PDB entry 6SU0 | X-ray diffraction, 1.98 A resolution | chains A and C of the 6 polymer chains in the assembly

== Chain A (and C) ==
Molecule: Fucose-binding lectin protein
Source organism: Ralstonia solanacearum
Notes: chain C of this document is another copy of the same molecule, construct and numbering; everything in this record applies to it too
Reference sequence: A0A0S4TLR1 (A0A0S4TLR1_RALSL); residues 2-90 here correspond to UniProt positions 3-91 (UniProt number = residue number + 1)
Chain sequence (89 residues; each row starts with the number of its first residue):
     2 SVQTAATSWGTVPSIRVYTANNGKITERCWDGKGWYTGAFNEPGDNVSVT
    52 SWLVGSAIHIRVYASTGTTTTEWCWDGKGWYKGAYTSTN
Differences from the reference sequence: conflict Lys79 (Asn80 in A0A0S4TLR1), Tyr82 (Thr83 in A0A0S4TLR1), Ser88 (Ala89 in A0A0S4TLR1)
Modified positions: Lys25, Lys34, Lys79, Lys83 (N-dimethyl-lysine; MLY)
Residues lining bound ligands:
  - methyl alpha-L-fucopyranoside (MFU), molecule 1: Trp10, Arg17, Tyr19, Glu28, Cys30, Tyr37, Gly39, Ala40, Phe41, Ile59, Ile61, Trp76, Trp81
  - methyl alpha-L-fucopyranoside (MFU), molecule 2: Pro14, Ile16, Trp31, Trp36
  - methyl alpha-L-fucopyranoside (MFU), molecule 3: Trp53, Arg62, Tyr64, Glu73, Cys75, Tyr82, Gly84, Ala85, Tyr86
  - QQ7 (cucurbit[7]uril), molecule 1: Asp32, Lys34, Gly35, Tyr37
  - QQ7, molecule 2: Asp77, Lys79, Gly80, Tyr82

== Chain A / chain C interface ==
Pairs across the interface (42; chain A residue first):
  Asp46(A) - Ser2(C)
  Asn47(A) - Val3(C)
  Asn47(A) - Gln4(C)
  Asn47(A) - Thr5(C)
  Ser49(A) - Thr5(C)
  Ser49(A) - Ala6(C)
  Ser49(A) - Ala7(C)
  Val50(A) - Ala7(C)
  Thr51(A) - Thr8(C)
  Thr51(A) - Ser9(C)  hydrogen bond
  Ser52(A) - Ser9(C)
  Trp53(A) - Ser9(C)
  Trp53(A) - Gly11(C)
  Trp53(A) - Pro14(C)  hydrophobic
  Trp53(A) - Ile16(C)  hydrophobic
  Val55(A) - Thr12(C)
  Tyr64(A) - Ala7(C)  hydrophobic
  Tyr64(A) - Ile16(C)
  Tyr64(A) - Val18(C)  hydrophobic
  Tyr64(A) - Trp36(C)
  Ser66(A) - Ser2(C)
  Ser66(A) - Val3(C)
  Ser66(A) - Thr5(C)
  Gly68(A) - Ser2(C)
  Gly68(A) - Val3(C)  hydrogen bond (backbone-backbone)
  Thr69(A) - Val3(C)
  Thr69(A) - Asn22(C)
  Thr71(A) - Val3(C)
  Thr71(A) - Thr5(C)
  Glu73(A) - Trp36(C)
  Ala85(A) - Trp36(C)
  Tyr86(A) - Val18(C)
  Tyr86(A) - Thr20(C)
  Tyr86(A) - Arg29(C)
  Tyr86(A) - Trp36(C)
  Thr87(A) - Arg29(C)  hydrogen bond (backbone-side chain)
  Ser88(A) - Arg29(C)  hydrogen bond (backbone-side chain)
  Thr89(A) - Arg29(C)
  Asn90(A) - Arg29(C)  hydrogen bond
  Asn90(A) - Trp36(C)
  Asn90(A) - Tyr37(C)
  Asn90(A) - Thr38(C)  hydrogen bond
Also at the interface, not in a pair above, chain A (23 interface residues in all): Val48, Arg62, Thr67

== Overview ==
Chain A and chain C form an interface of 23 and 19 residues respectively, with 6 hydrogen bonds. Among the
polar pairs are Thr51(A)-Ser9(C), Thr87(A)-Arg29(C) and Ser88(A)-Arg29(C). Ligands of chain A: compound QQ7
and 3 copies of methyl alpha-L-fucopyranoside.
Chain A and chain C are both Fucose-binding lectin protein (Ralstonia solanacearum); the structure, Crystal
structure of dimethylated RSLex in complex with cucurbit[7]uril, was determined by X-ray diffraction,
deposited together with 6STZ.
